Entry 8VY8 (X-ray diffraction, 2.40 A resolution); this record covers chains G and H of the 8 polymer chains in the assembly.

== Chain G ==
Name: Alpha-bungarotoxin isoform V31
Organism: Bungarus multicinctus
Reference sequence: P60616 (3L21V_BUNMU); residues 1-74 here correspond to UniProt positions 22-95 (UniProt number = residue number + 21)
Sequence (76 residues; row label = number of the first residue in the row; numbers below 1 keep their minus sign (Met-1 is residue -1)):
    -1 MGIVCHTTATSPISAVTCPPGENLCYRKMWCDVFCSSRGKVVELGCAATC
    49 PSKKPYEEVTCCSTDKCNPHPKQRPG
Unresolved in the structure: -1
Sequence notes: expression tag (-1 to 0)
Disulfides: Cys3-Cys23, Cys16-Cys44, Cys29-Cys33, Cys48-Cys59, Cys60-Cys65

== Chain H ==
Name: HAP peptide
Sequence (13 residues; numbered 1 to 13; the number before each row is that of its first residue):
     1 WRYYESSLLPYPD
Unresolved in the structure: 13

== Chain G / chain H interface ==
Contacting residue pairs (36):
  Thr6(G) with Tyr3(H)
  Ala7(G) with Trp1(H)
  Thr8(G) with Trp1(H); Tyr3(H), hydrogen bond (backbone-side chain)
  Ser9(G) with Trp1(H); Tyr3(H); Pro10(H)
  Pro10(G) with Tyr3(H)
  Ile11(G) with Tyr3(H); Leu8(H), hydrophobic
  Trp28(G) with Arg2(H)
  Asp30(G) with Arg2(H), salt bridge; Tyr4(H), hydrogen bond
  Phe32(G) with Tyr4(H)
  Arg36(G) with Tyr4(H), hydrogen bond; Glu5(H); Ser6(H), hydrogen bond (backbone-side chain); Tyr11(H), hydrogen bond
  Gly37(G) with Tyr4(H); Glu5(H)
  Lys38(G) with Tyr4(H); Glu5(H), hydrogen bond (backbone-side chain)
  Val39(G) with Arg2(H); Tyr3(H); Tyr4(H), hydrophobic
  Val40(G) with Tyr3(H), hydrogen bond (backbone-backbone); Tyr4(H); Glu5(H)
  His68(G) with Tyr4(H), hydrogen bond (side chain-backbone); Glu5(H); Ser7(H), hydrogen bond (side chain-backbone); Leu8(H)
  Pro69(G) with Glu5(H)
  Lys70(G) with Glu5(H); Ser6(H); Leu8(H)
Interface residues without a listed pair, chain G (18 interface residues in all): Gln71

== Summary ==
18 residues of chain G and 10 residues of chain H are in contact; the contacts include 9 hydrogen bonds and 1
salt bridge. Among the polar pairs are Asp30(G)-Arg2(H), Thr8(G)-Tyr3(H) and Asp30(G)-Tyr4(H).
Here chain G is Alpha-bungarotoxin isoform V31 (Bungarus multicinctus) and chain H is HAP peptide. Entry 8VY8
(Recombinant alpha bungarotoxin complexed with HAP peptide) was determined by X-ray diffraction.
